Entry 5I94 (X-ray diffraction, 2.98 A resolution); this record covers chains C and D of the 4 polymer chains in the assembly.

[Chain C (and D)]
Name: Glutaminase kidney isoform, mitochondrial
Organism: Homo sapiens
Notes: EC 3.5.1.2; chain D of this document is another copy of the same molecule, construct and numbering; everything in this record applies to it too
UniProtKB: O94925 (GLSK_HUMAN), isoform O94925-3; residues 71-597 here correspond to UniProt positions 72-598 (UniProt number = residue number + 1)
Amino-acid sequence (539 residues; each row starts with the number of its first residue):
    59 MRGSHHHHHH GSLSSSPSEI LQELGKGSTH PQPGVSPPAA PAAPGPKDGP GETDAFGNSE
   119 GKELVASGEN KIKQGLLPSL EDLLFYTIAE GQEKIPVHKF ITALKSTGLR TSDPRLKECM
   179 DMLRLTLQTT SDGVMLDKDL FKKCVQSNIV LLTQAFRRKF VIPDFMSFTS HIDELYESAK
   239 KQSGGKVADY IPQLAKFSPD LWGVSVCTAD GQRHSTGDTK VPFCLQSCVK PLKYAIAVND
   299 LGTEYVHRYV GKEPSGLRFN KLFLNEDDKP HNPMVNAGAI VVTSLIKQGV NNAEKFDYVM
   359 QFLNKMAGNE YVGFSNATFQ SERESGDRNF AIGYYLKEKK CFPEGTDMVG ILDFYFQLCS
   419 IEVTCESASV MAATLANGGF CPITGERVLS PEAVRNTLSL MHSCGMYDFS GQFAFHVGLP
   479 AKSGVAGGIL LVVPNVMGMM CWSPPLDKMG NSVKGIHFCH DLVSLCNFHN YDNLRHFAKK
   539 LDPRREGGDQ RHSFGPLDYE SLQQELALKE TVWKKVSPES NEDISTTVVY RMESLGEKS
Not modelled in the structure: 59-135, 546-597
Sequence notes: initiating methionine (59); expression tag (60-70); conflict Ala-267 (Val268 in O94925)
Swiss-Prot annotation at these positions:
  - region: Gly-314 to Phe-321 (Highly mobile activation loop)
  - binding site (substrate): Ser-285, Asn-334, Glu-380, Asn-387, Tyr-413, Tyr-465, Val-483
  - site: Leu-71, Ser-72 (Cleavage)
  - modified residue: Lys-129 (N6-succinyllysine), Lys-163 (N6-succinyllysine), Lys-310 (N6-acetyllysine)

[How chain C and chain D interact]
Residue-residue contacts (76; chain C residue first):
  Ala-267(C) with Arg-533(D), hydrogen bond (backbone-side chain)
  Asp-268(C) with Arg-533(D), salt bridge
  Tyr-292(C) with Phe-473(D)
  Thr-301(C) with Phe-473(D)
  His-305(C) with Phe-473(D)
  Lys-310(C) with Gln-470(D); Phe-473(D); His-474(D), hydrogen bond
  Glu-311(C) with Leu-315(D); Gly-469(D); Gln-470(D)
  Pro-312(C) with Leu-315(D)
  Ser-313(C) with Gly-314(D); Leu-315(D), hydrogen bond (backbone-backbone)
  Gly-314(C) with Gly-314(D)
  Leu-315(C) with Glu-311(D); Phe-317(D); Glu-324(D)
  Arg-316(C) with Phe-317(D); Glu-324(D), salt bridge
  Phe-317(C) with Phe-317(D), hydrophobic
  Asn-323(C) with Leu-315(D)
  His-329(C) with Leu-315(D)
  Ala-434(C) with Asn-531(D), hydrogen bond (backbone-side chain)
  Asn-435(C) with Asn-531(D); Arg-533(D), hydrogen bond; His-534(D)
  Gly-436(C) with Asn-531(D)
  Phe-438(C) with His-534(D)
  Pro-449(C) with Ala-536(D), hydrophobic
  Arg-453(C) with His-527(D); Tyr-529(D); Asp-530(D), salt bridge; Lys-538(D)
  Asn-454(C) with Phe-473(D)
  Leu-456(C) with Tyr-529(D)
  Ser-457(C) with His-527(D); Tyr-529(D)
  Leu-458(C) with Phe-473(D), hydrophobic
  His-460(C) with His-460(D), hydrogen bond; Tyr-529(D), hydrogen bond
  Gly-469(C) with Glu-311(D)
  Gln-470(C) with Lys-310(D); Glu-311(D)
  Phe-473(C) with Tyr-292(D); His-305(D); Lys-310(D); Asn-454(D); Leu-458(D), hydrophobic
  His-474(C) with Lys-310(D), hydrogen bond
  Pro-478(C) with Tyr-529(D), hydrophobic
  Pro-492(C) with Tyr-529(D), hydrophobic
  Asn-493(C) with Asn-531(D), hydrogen bond; Leu-532(D), hydrogen bond (side chain-backbone)
  His-527(C) with Arg-453(D); Ser-457(D)
  Asn-528(C) with Asn-528(D), hydrogen bond
  Tyr-529(C) with Arg-453(D); Leu-456(D); Ser-457(D); His-460(D), hydrogen bond; Pro-478(D), hydrophobic; Pro-492(D), hydrophobic; Asn-528(D), hydrogen bond
  Asp-530(C) with Arg-453(D), salt bridge; Asn-493(D)
  Asn-531(C) with Ala-434(D), hydrogen bond (side chain-backbone); Asn-435(D); Gly-436(D); Asn-493(D), hydrogen bond
  Leu-532(C) with Asn-493(D), hydrogen bond (backbone-side chain)
  Arg-533(C) with Ala-267(D), hydrogen bond (side chain-backbone); Asp-268(D), salt bridge; Asn-435(D), hydrogen bond
  His-534(C) with Asn-435(D); Phe-438(D)
Also at the interface, not in a pair above, chain C (43 interface residues in all): Ala-536, Lys-538
Also at the interface, not in a pair above, chain D (42 interface residues in all): Thr-301, Ser-313, Arg-316, Pro-449, Gly-476

[Summary]
43 residues of chain C face 42 of chain D across their interface; the contacts include 18 hydrogen bonds and 5
salt bridges. Among the polar pairs are Asp-268(C)/Arg-533(D), Arg-316(C)/Glu-324(D) and
Arg-453(C)/Asp-530(D). From UniProt: 7 substrate-binding residues on chain C.
Both chains are Glutaminase kidney isoform, mitochondrial (Homo sapiens). Entry 5I94 (Crystal structure of
human glutaminase C in complex with the inhibitor UPGL-00019) was determined by X-ray diffraction, deposited
together with 5FI2, 5FI6 and 5FI7.
